Entry 8GP5 (electron microscopy, 4.05 A resolution (low resolution: residue-level contacts below are approximate; hydrogen-bond / salt-bridge calls are withheld)); this record covers chains E and X of the 3 polymer chains in the assembly.

# Chain E
Protein: F6 Fab VH domain
Source organism: Homo sapiens
Notes: antibody fragment or engineered binder
Chain sequence (232 residues; each row starts with the number of its first residue; a row labelled like 82A-82C holds insertion residues (82A, then the next letters in order)):
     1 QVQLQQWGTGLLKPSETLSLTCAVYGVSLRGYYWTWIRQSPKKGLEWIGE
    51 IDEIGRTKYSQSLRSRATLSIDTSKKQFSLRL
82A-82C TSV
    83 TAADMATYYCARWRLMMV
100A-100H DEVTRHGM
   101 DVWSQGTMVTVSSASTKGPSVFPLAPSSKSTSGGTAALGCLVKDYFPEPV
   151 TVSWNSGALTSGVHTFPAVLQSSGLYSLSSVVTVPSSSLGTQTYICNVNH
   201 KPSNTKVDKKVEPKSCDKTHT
Not modelled in the structure: 114-221
Disulfides: Cys-22/Cys-92

# Chain X
Protein: X18 UFO Env protomer
Source organism: Homo sapiens
Chain sequence (622 residues; row label = number of the first residue in the row; note: 134 numbers in that range are skipped by the numbering (no residue carries them; nothing is unmodelled there); a row labelled like 116A-116Z holds insertion residues (116A, then the next letters in order)):
    33 NLWVTVYYGVPVWRDADTTLFCASDAKAHVPEAHNVWATHACVPTDPNPQ
    83 EIPLENVTENFNMWKNNMVEQMQEDVISLWDQSL
116A-116Z KPCVKLTPLCVTLNCTKANLTHNTTN
117A-117Z DKNGTGNITDEVKIGNITDEVKNCTF
118A-118Z NMTTEIRDKQQKVHALFYALDIVQMK
119A-119W ENGSEYRLISCNTSVIKQACPKI
   209 SFDPIPIHYCAPAGYAILKCNDKKFNGTGPCKNVSTVQCTHGIKPVVSTQ
   259 LLLNGSLAEEEIIIRSENLTNNAKNIIVHLNKSVSISC
   298 TRPSNNTRTSIRIGPGQMFYRTGDIIGDIRKAYCELNGTEWNETLNKVTE
   348 KLKEHF
   356 NKTIVFQPPSGGDLETTMHHFNCRGEFFYCNTTKLFNT
   403 KNGTREEFNGTIILPCRIKQIVNMWQGVGQAMYAPPISGIINCTSNITGI
   453 ILTRDGGNGNTTDETFRPGGGNIKDNWRSELYKYKVVQIEPLGIAPTRCK
   503 R
503A-503W RVVDGGGGSGGGGSAVGIGAMIF
   521 GFLGAAGSTMGAASITLTVQARQL
   551 LSGNPDW
   565 LPDMTVWGIKQLQARVLAVERYLKDQKFLGLWGCSGKIICCTNVPWNSTW
   615 SNKSYEEIWNNMTWIEWEKEISNYTNRIYDLLTESQNQQERNEKDLLELD
Not modelled in the structure: 58-72, 116A-116Z, 117A-117Z, 118A-118Z, 119A-119W, 298-329, 403-408, 425-437, 459-463, 503A-503W, 551-556, 654-664
Disulfides: Cys-54/Cys-74, Cys-218/Cys-247, Cys-228/Cys-239, Cys-296/Cys-331, Cys-378/Cys-445, Cys-385/Cys-418, Cys-501/Cys-605, Cys-598/Cys-604
Covalent attachments: glycan linked to Asn-88, Asn-262; N-acetylglucosamine (NAG) linked to Asn-234, Asn-241, Asn-276, Asn-289, Asn-334, Asn-339, Asn-386, Asn-444, Asn-448, Asn-611, Asn-625
From the paper describing this entry:
  - post-translational modification sites: Asn-88
  - mutagenesis - N88A: unchanged binding to F6

# Chain E / chain X interface
Pairs across the interface (23):
  Arg-30(E) / Gly-521(X)
  Arg-30(E) / Thr-536(X)
  Gly-31(E) / Ala-532(X)
  Gly-31(E) / Ile-535(X)
  Tyr-32(E) / Thr-529(X)
  Tyr-32(E) / Ala-532(X)
  Arg-96(E) / Asn-624(X)
  Leu-97(E) / Gly-531(X)
  Leu-97(E) / Ile-535(X)
  Met-98(E) / Tyr-39(X)
  Met-98(E) / Ser-534(X)
  Met-98(E) / Tyr-619(X)
  Met-98(E) / Trp-623(X)
  Met-99(E) / Tyr-39(X)
  Met-99(E) / Ile-603(X)
  Val-100(E) / Tyr-39(X)
  Val-100(E) / Thr-499(X)
  Val-100(E) / Cys-501(X)
  Val-100(E) / Cys-605(X)
  Asp-100A(E) / Lys-601(X)
  Asp-100A(E) / Ile-603(X)
  Asp-100A(E) / Cys-605(X)
  His-100F(E) / Tyr-619(X)
Also at the interface, not in a pair above, chain E (12 interface residues in all): Gly-26, Val-100C
Also at the interface, not in a pair above, chain X (18 interface residues in all): Asn-88, Gly-524
Interface features reported in the paper:
  - pairs named by the authors: Tyr-32(E)/Ala-532(X) (hydrophobic contact)
  - epitope / paratope residues, chain E: Tyr-32(E)
  - epitope / paratope residues, chain X: Tyr-39(X), Asn-88(X), Thr-499(X), Ala-532(X), Ile-535(X), Ile-603(X), Tyr-619(X), Trp-623(X)

# In short
12 residues of chain E and 18 residues of chain X are in contact. The paper describes a hydrophobic contact
between Tyr-32(E) and Ala-532(X). From the paper: N88A of chain X leaves binding to F6 unchanged;
epitope/paratope residues Tyr-32(E) and Tyr-39(X) among others.
Chain E is F6 Fab VH domain and chain X is X18 UFO Env protomer, both from Homo sapiens; the structure,
Structure of X18 UFO protomer in complex with F6 Fab VHVL domain, was determined by electron microscopy
together with 8GPG, 8GPI, 8GPJ and 8GPK from the same study.
